Entry 7PI9 (electron microscopy, 6.30 A resolution (low resolution: residue-level contacts below are approximate; hydrogen-bond / salt-bridge calls are withheld)); this record covers chains r and 3 of the 55 polymer chains in the assembly.

# Chain r
Name: 50S ribosomal protein L22
From: Mycoplasma pneumoniae M129
UniProtKB: P75575 (RL22_MYCPN); residue numbers follow UniProt; this construct covers 1-159
Amino-acid sequence (159 residues; row label = number of the first residue in the row):
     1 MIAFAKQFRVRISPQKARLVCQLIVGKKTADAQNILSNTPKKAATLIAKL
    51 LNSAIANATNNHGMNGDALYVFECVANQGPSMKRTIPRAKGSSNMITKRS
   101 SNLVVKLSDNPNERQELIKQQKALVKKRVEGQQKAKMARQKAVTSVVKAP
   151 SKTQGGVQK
Not modelled in the structure: 140-159
Disulfide bonds: Cys-21/Cys-74

# Chain 3
Molecule: 23S ribosomal RNA
From: Mycoplasma pneumoniae M129
Sequence (2907 nucleotides; each row starts with the number of its first residue):
     1 UACAAUAAGUUACUAAGGGCUUAUGGUGGAUGCCUUGGCACUAAUAGGCG
    51 AUGAAGGACGUGUUAACCUGCGAUAAGCUUCGGGUAGGUGGUAAGAACCU
   101 CAGAUCCGGAGAUUUCCGAAUGGAGCAAUCCGGUAGUUGGAAACAGCUAU
   151 CAUUAAUUGAUGAAUAAAUAGUCAAUUAAAGCAAUACGUGGUGAAGUGAA
   201 ACAUCUCAGUAGCCACAGGAAAAGAAAACGAAUGUGAUUCCGUGUGUAGU
   251 GGCGAGCGAAAGCGGAACAGGCCAAACUUAUCAUUAGAUAGGGGUUGUAG
   301 GGCUUGCAAUGUGGACUUGAAAACGAUAGAAGAAGCUGUUGGAAAGCAGC
   351 GCGCAAAAGGGUGAUAGCCCCGUAUUUGAAAUUGUUUUCAUACCUAGCGA
   401 GAUCCCUGAGUAGCUCGGAAAACGUUAUUUUGAGUGAAUCUGCCCAGACC
   451 AUUGGGUAAGCCUAAAUACUAAUUAGUGACCGAUAGCGAAACAGUACCGU
   501 GAGGGAAAGGUGAAAAGAACCCAGAGAUGGGAGUGAAAUAGAUUCUGAAA
   551 CCAUAUGCCUACAACGUGUCAGAGCACAUUAAUGUGUGAUGGCGUGCGUU
   601 UUGAAGUAUGAGCCGGCGAGUUAUGAUAGCAAGCGUUAGUUAACCAGGAG
   651 AUGGGGAGCUGUAGCGAAAGCGAGUUUUAAAAGAGCGUUUGUUUGUUAUU
   701 AUAGACCCGAAACGGGUUGAGCUAGUCAUGAGCAGGUUGAAGGUUGAGUA
   751 ACAUCAACUGGAGGACCGAACCGACUCUCGUUGAAACGAUAGCGGAUGAC
   801 UUGUGAUUAGGGGUGAAAUUCCAAUCGAAAUCCGUGAUAGCUGGUUCUCG
   851 UCGAAAUAGCUUUAAGGCUAGCGUGAGAUCACAAAUAAGUGGAGGUAAAG
   901 CUACUGAAUGUAUGAUGGCGCCACCUAGGCGUACUGAAUACAAUUAAACU
   951 CUGAAUGCCAUUUAUUUUAUUCUCGCAGUCAGACAGUGGGGGAUAAGCUU
  1001 CAUUGUCAAGAGGGGAAGAGCCCAGAUCAUUAAAUAAGGUCCCCAAAAUA
  1051 UACUAAGUGGAAAAGGAUGUGAAAGUGCUAAAACAGCAAGGAUGUUGGCU
  1101 UAGAAGCAGCCAUCGUUUAAAGAGUGCGUAACAGCUCACUUGUCGAGUGU
  1151 UUUUGCGCCGAAGAUGUAACGGGGCUAAGUAUAUUACCGAAUUUAUGGAU
  1201 AAGAUUUAUAUCUUGUGGUAGACGAGCGUUGUAUUGGAGUUGAAGUCAAA
  1251 GCGUGAGCAUUGGUGGAUCCAAUACAAGUGAGAAUGCCGGCAUGAGUAAC
  1301 GCUUGGGAGUGAGAAUCUCCCAAACCGAUUGACUAAGGUUUCCUGGACCA
  1351 GGGUCGUCCUUCCAGGGUUAGUCUGGACCUAAGCUGAGGCUGAAAAGCGU
  1401 AGGCGAUGGACAACAGGUUAAUAUUCCUGUACUUACAGUUAGACUGAUGG
  1451 AGUGACAAAGAAGGUUUUCCACCCCCAUAAUUGGAUUUGGGGAUAAAUCA
  1501 UAAGGUGGUACAAUAGGCAAAUCCGUUGUGCAUAACAUUGAGUGAUGAUG
  1551 UCGAGUGAAUGAGUGAUCAAGUAGCGAAGGUGGUAUUAAUCAUGCUUUCA
  1601 AGAAAAGCUUCUAGGGUUAAUCUAGCUGUAACCAGUACCGAGAACGAACA
  1651 CACGUAGUCAAGGAGAGGAUCCUAAGGUUAGCGAGUGAACUAUAGCCAAG
  1701 GAACUCUGCAAAUUAACCCCGUAAGUUAGCGAGAAGGGGUGCUUAUGUAA
  1751 AAGUAAGCCGCAGUGAAGAACGAGGGGGGACUGUUUAACUAAAACACAAC
  1801 UCUAUGCCAAACCGUAAGGUGAUGUAUAUGGGGUGACACCUGCCCAGUGC
  1851 UGGAAGGUUAAAGAAGGAGGUUAGCGCAAGCGAAGCUUUUAACUGAAGCC
  1901 CCAGUGAACGGCGGCCGUAACUAUAACGGUCCUAAGGUAGCGAAAUUCCU
  1951 AGUCGGGUAAAUUCCGUCCCGCUUGAAUGGUGUAACCAUCUCUUGACUGU
  2001 CUCGGCUAUAGACUCGGUGAAAUCCAGGUACGGGUGAAGACACCCGUUAG
  2051 GCGCAACGGGACGGAAAGACCCCGUGAAGCUUUACUGUAGCUUAAUAUUG
  2101 AUCAGGACAUUAUCAUGUAGAGAAUAGGUAGGAGCAAUCGAUGCAAGUUC
  2151 GCUAGGACUUGUUGAUGCGAAAGGUGGAAUACUACCCUUGGUUGUGUGCU
  2201 GUUCUAAUUGGUAACUGUUAUCCAGUUUCAAGACAGUGUUAGGUGGGCAG
  2251 UUUGACUGGGGCGGUCGCCUCCUAAAAGGUAACGGAGGCGUACAAAGGUA
  2301 CCUUCAGUACGGUUGGAAAUCGUAUGUAGAGUGUAAUGGUGUAAGGGUGC
  2351 UUGACUGUGAGACAUACAGGUCGAACAGGUGAGAAAUCAGGUCAUAGUGA
  2401 UCCGGUGGUCCAGUAUGGAAUGGCCAUCGCUCAACGGAUAAAAGCUACUC
  2451 CGGGGAUAACAGGCUGAUACUGCCCAAGAGUUCAUAUCGACGGCAGUGUU
  2501 UGGCACCUCGAUGUCGACUCAUCUCAUCCUCGAGCUGAAGCAGGUUCGAA
  2551 GGGUUCGGCUGUUCGCCGAUUAAAGAGAUACGUGAGUUGGGUUCAAACCG
  2601 UCGUGAGACAGGUUGGUCCCUAUCUAUUGUGCCCGUAGGAAGAUUGAAGA
  2651 GUGUUGCUUCUAGUACGAGAGGACCGAAGCGAGGACACCUCUUAUGCUCC
  2701 AGUUGUAGCGCCAGCUGCACCGCUGGGUAGUAACGUGUCUAUUAGAUAAA
  2751 CGCUGAAAGCAUCUAAGUGUGAAACUAUCUCAAAGAUUAAUCUUCCCAUU
  2801 UCGCAAGAAAGUAAGAGCCGUCAAAGACGAUGACGUUGAUAGGUUACAGG
  2851 UGUAAGCAUAGUGAUAUGUUGAGCUGAGUAAUACUAAUUGCUCGAGGACU
  2901 UAUUGGA
Not modelled in the structure: 1-7, 923-927, 1560-1569, 2901-2907

# Chain r / chain 3 interface
Pairs across the interface (85; chain r residue first):
  Phe-4(r) with G529(3)
  Ala-5(r) with G529(3)
  Lys-6(r) with G26(3); G529(3)
  Phe-8(r) with U543(3)
  Arg-11(r) with G1351(3); G2019(3)
  Ile-12(r) with U2018(3)
  Ser-13(r) with G1296(3)
  Lys-16(r) with G1296(3); U2018(3)
  Arg-18(r) with A553(3); U554(3)
  Lys-41(r) with G2016(3); G2017(3)
  Lys-42(r) with C1355(3)
  Ser-53(r) with A523(3)
  Ala-56(r) with A523(3)
  Asn-57(r) with G529(3)
  Asn-60(r) with C521(3); C522(3); G530(3)
  Asn-61(r) with G530(3); G531(3)
  Glu-73(r) with U554(3)
  Cys-74(r) with A553(3)
  Asn-77(r) with G25(3); G26(3)
  Gln-78(r) with G26(3); U27(3); A1292(3)
  Pro-80(r) with U27(3); G28(3)
  Arg-84(r) with A1350(3)
  Ile-86(r) with G1353(3)
  Pro-87(r) with A1648(3)
  Arg-88(r) with U782(3); G783(3); A1648(3); A2020(3); U2621(3)
  Ala-89(r) with U782(3); G783(3); A785(3); A786(3)
  Lys-90(r) with U781(3); U782(3); G783(3); A786(3)
  Gly-91(r) with A786(3); A1648(3)
  Ser-92(r) with U782(3); A1648(3)
  Ser-93(r) with A1648(3)
  Asn-94(r) with A2020(3); A2021(3)
  Ile-96(r) with G1353(3); G2019(3); A2020(3)
  Thr-97(r) with G2019(3); A2020(3)
  Lys-98(r) with G1351(3); G1352(3); G2019(3)
  Arg-99(r) with A1292(3)
  Asn-102(r) with G26(3)
  Arg-114(r) with A555(3)
  Ile-118(r) with U556(3)
  Gln-121(r) with U22(3); A23(3)
  Lys-122(r) with A578(3)
  Leu-124(r) with G1262(3)
  Val-125(r) with U579(3)
  Lys-126(r) with U579(3)
  Arg-128(r) with U580(3); A1249(3); U1261(3); G1262(3)
  Val-129(r) with U579(3); U580(3)
  Gln-132(r) with U580(3); U1260(3); U1261(3)
  Lys-136(r) with A581(3)
  Arg-139(r) with U1260(3)
Other interface residues (no listed pair), chain r (55 interface residues in all): Gln-7, Asn-52, Ala-76, Gly-79, Lys-83, Lys-127, Gly-131
Other interface residues (no listed pair), chain 3 (53 interface residues in all): G18, A527, U528, C552, G1263, G1290, C1291, C1649

# In short
55 residues of chain r face 53 of chain 3 across their interface.
Chain r is 50S ribosomal protein L22 and chain 3 is 23S ribosomal RNA, both from Mycoplasma pneumoniae M129;
the structure, 70S ribosome with EF-Tu-tRNA and P-site tRNA in spectinomycin-treated Mycoplasma pneumoniae
cells, was determined by electron microscopy together with 7OOC, 7OOD, 7P6Z, 7PAH, 7PAI, 7PAJ and 23 further
entries from the same study.
